Entry 6ZHE (electron microscopy, 7.24 A resolution (low resolution: residue-level contacts below are approximate; hydrogen-bond / salt-bridge calls are withheld)); this record covers chains F and H of the 10 polymer chains in the assembly.

Chain F:
Name: DNA-dependent protein kinase catalytic subunit, DNA-PKcs
From: Homo sapiens
Notes: EC 2.7.11.1
UniProt: P78527 (PRKDC_HUMAN); residues 1-4128 here = UniProt positions 1-4128
Amino-acid sequence (4156 residues; each row starts with the number of its first residue; note: 1867 numbers in that range are skipped by the numbering (no residue carries them; nothing is unmodelled there); X marks 28 residues of unknown identity (built as UNK)):
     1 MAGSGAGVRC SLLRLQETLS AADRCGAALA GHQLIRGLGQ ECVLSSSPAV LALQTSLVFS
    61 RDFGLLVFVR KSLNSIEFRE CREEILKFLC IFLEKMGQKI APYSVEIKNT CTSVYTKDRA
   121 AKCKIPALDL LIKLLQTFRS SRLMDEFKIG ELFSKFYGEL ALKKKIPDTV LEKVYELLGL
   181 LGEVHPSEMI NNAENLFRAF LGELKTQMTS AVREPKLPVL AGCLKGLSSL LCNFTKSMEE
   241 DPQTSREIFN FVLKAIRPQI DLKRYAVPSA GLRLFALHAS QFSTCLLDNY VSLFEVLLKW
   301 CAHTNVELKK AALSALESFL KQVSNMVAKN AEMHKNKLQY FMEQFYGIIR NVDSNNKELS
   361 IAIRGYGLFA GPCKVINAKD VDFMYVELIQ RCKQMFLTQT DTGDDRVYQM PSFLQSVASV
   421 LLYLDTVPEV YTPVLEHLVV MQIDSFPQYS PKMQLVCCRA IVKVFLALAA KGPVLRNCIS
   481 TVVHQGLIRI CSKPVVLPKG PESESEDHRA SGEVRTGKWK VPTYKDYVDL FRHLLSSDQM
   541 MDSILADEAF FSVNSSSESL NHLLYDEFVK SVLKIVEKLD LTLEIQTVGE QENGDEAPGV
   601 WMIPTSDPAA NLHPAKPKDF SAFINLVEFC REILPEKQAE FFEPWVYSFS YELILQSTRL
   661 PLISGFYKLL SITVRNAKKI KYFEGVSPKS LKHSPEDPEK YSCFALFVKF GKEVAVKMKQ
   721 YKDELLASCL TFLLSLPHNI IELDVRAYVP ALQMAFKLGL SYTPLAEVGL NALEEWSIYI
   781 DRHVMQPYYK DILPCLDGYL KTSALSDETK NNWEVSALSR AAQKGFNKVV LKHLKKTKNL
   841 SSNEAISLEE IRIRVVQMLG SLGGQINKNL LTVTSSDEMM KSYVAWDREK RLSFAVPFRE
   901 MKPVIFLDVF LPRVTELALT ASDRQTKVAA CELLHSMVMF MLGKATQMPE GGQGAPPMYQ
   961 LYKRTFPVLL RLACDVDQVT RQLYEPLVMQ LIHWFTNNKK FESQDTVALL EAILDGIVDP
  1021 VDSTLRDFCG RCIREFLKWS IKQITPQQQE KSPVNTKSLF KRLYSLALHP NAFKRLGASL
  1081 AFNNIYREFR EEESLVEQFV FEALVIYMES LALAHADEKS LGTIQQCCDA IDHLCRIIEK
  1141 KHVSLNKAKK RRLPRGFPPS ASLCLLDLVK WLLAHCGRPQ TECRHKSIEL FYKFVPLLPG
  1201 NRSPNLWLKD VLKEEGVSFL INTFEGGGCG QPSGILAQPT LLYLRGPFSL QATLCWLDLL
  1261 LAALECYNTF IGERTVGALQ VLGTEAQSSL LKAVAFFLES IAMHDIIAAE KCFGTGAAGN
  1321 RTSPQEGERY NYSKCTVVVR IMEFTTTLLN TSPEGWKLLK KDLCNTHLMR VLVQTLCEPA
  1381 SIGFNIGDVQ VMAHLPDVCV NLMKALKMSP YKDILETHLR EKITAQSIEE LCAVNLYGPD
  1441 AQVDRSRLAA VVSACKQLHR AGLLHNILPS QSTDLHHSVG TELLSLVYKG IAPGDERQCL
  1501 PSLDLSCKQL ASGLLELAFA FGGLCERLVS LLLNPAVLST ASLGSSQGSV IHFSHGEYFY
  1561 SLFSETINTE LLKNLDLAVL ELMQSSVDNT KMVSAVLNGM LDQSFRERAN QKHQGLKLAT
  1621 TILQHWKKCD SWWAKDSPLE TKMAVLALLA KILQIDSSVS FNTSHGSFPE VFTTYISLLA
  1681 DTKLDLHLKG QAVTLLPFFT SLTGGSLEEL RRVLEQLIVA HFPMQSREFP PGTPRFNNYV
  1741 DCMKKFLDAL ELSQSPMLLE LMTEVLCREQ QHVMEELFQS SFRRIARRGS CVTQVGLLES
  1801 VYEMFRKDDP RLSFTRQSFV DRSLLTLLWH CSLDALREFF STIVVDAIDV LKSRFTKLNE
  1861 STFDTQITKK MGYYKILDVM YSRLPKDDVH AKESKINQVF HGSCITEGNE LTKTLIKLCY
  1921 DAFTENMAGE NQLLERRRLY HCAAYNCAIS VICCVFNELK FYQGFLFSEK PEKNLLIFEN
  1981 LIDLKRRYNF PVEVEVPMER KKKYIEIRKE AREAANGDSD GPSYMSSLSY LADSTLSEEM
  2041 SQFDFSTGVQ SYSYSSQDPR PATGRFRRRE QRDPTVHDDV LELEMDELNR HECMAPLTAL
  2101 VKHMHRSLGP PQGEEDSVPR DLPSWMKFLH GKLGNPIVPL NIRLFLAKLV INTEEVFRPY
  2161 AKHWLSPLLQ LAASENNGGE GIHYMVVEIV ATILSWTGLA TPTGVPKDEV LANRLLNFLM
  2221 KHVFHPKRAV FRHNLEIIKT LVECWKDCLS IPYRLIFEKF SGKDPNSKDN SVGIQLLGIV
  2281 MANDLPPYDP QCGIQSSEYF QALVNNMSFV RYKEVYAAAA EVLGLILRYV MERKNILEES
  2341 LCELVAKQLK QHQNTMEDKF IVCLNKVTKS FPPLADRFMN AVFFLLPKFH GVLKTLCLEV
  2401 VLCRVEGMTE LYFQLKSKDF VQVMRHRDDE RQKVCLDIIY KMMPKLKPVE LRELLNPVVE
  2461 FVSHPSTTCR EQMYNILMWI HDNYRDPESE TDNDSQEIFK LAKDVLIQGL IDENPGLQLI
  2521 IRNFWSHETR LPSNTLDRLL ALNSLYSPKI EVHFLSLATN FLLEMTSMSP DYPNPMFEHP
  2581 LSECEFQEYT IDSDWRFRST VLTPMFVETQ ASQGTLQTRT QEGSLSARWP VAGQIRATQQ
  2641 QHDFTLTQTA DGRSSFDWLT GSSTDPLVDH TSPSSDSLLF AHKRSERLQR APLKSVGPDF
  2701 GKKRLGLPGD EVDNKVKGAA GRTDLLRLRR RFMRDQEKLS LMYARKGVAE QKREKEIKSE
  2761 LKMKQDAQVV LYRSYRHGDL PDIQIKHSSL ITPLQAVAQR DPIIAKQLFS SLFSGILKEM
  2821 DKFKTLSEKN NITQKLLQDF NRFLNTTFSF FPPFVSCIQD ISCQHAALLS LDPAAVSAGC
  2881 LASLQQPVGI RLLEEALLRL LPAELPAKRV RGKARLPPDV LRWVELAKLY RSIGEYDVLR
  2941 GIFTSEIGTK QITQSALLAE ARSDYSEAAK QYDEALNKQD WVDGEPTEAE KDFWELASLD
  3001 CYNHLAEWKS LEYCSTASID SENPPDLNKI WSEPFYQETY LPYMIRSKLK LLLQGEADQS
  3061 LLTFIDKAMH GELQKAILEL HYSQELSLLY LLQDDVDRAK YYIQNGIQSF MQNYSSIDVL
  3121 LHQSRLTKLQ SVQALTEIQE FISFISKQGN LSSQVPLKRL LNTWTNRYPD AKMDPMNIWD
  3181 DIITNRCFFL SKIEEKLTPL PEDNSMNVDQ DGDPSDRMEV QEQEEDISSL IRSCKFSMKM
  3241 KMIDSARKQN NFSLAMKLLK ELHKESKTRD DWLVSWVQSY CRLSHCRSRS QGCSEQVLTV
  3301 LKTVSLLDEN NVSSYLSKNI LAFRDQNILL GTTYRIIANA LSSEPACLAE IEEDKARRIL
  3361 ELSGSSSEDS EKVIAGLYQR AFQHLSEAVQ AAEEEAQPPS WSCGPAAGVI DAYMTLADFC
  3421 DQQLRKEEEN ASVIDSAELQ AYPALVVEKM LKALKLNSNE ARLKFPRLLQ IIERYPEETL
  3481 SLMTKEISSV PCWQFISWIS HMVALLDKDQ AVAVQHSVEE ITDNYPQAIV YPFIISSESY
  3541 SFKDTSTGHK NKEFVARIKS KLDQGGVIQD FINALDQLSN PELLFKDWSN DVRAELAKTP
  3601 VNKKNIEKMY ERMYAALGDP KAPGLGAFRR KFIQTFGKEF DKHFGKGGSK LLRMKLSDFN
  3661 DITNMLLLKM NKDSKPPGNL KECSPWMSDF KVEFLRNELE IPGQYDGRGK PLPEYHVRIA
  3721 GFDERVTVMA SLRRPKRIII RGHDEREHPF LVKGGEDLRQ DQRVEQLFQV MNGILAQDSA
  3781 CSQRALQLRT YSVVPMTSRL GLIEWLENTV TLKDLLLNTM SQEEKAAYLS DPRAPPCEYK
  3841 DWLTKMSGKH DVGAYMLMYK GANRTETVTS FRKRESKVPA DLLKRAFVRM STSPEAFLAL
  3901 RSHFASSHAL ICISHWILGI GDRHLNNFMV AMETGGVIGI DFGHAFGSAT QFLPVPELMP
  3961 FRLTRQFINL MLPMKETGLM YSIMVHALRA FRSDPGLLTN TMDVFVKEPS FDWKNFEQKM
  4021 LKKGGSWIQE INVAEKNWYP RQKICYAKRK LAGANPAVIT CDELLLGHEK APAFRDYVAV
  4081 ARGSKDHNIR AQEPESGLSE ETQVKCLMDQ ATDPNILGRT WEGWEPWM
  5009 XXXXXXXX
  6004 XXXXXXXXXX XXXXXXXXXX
Disordered / not traced: 1-9, 499-518, 587-601, 689-696, 805-825, 948-955, 1315-1318, 1542-1548, 1987-2084, 2593-2766, 2903-2915, 3198-3225, 3397-3405, 3430-3440
UniProt features mapped onto this chain:
  - region: L1503 to L1538 (Interaction with C1D), E2737 to Q2765 (May split the end of the DNA molecule, with the two strands separating around the region), V3728 to R3734 (G-loop), G3919 to N3927 (Catalytic loop), G3939 to T3964 (Activation loop)
  - site: D2020, G2021 (Cleavage)
  - modified residue: K117 (N6-acetyllysine), S511 (Phosphoserine), S687 (Phosphoserine), K828 (N6-acetyllysine), S841 (Phosphoserine), S893 (Phosphoserine), S1065 (Phosphoserine), K1209 (N6-acetyllysine), K1970 (N6-acetyllysine), S2056 (Phosphoserine), K2259 (N6-acetyllysine), T2535 (Phosphothreonine), T2609 (Phosphothreonine), S2612 (Phosphoserine), T2638 (Phosphothreonine), T2647 (Phosphothreonine), S2789 (Phosphoserine), S3205 (Phosphoserine), K3241 (N6-acetyllysine), K3260 (N6-acetyllysine) and 6 more in UniProt
  - natural variant: K263 (K263N: In a lung adenocarcinoma sample), G500 (G500S: In a metastatic melanoma sample), R1136 (R1136H: In a colorectal adenocarcinoma sample), R1447 (R1447M: In a lung squamous cell carcinoma sample), A1680 (A1680V: In a metastatic melanoma sample), S2810 (S2810N: In a metastatic melanoma sample), G2941 (G2941A: In a lung neuroendocrine carcinoma sample), L3062 (L3062R: In IMD26), A3574 (A3574V: In IMD26)
  - mutagenesis: L1510 (L1510P: Loss of interaction with C1D), E1516 to L1517 (Loss of interaction with C1D), T2609 (T2609A: Leads to radiation sensitivity and impaired DSB joining. Gives rise to reduced phosphorylation; when associated with A-2612), S2612 (S2612A: Reduced phosphorylation; when associated with A-2609), T2638 (T2638A: Alleviates phosphorylation, leaves a fully active enzyme with compromised cellular resistance to ionizing radiation without affecting DNA end joining; when associated with A-2647), T2647 (T2647A: Alleviates phosphorylation, leaves a fully active enzyme with compromised cellular resistance to ionizing radiation without affecting DNA end joining; when associated with A-2638)

Chain H:
Name: X-ray repair cross-complementing protein 5
From: Homo sapiens
Notes: EC 3.6.4.-
UniProt: P13010 (XRCC5_HUMAN); residue numbers follow UniProt; this construct covers 1-732
Amino-acid sequence (732 residues; row label = number of the first residue in the row):
     1 MVRSGNKAAV VLCMDVGFTM SNSIPGIESP FEQAKKVITM FVQRQVFAEN KDEIALVLFG
    61 TDGTDNPLSG GDQYQNITVH RHLMLPDFDL LEDIESKIQP GSQQADFLDA LIVSMDVIQH
   121 ETIGKKFEKR HIEIFTDLSS RFSKSQLDII IHSLKKCDIS LQFFLPFSLG KEDGSGDRGD
   181 GPFRLGGHGP SFPLKGITEQ QKEGLEIVKM VMISLEGEDG LDEIYSFSES LRKLCVFKKI
   241 ERHSIHWPCR LTIGSNLSIR IAAYKSILQE RVKKTWTVVD AKTLKKEDIQ KETVYCLNDD
   301 DETEVLKEDI IQGFRYGSDI VPFSKVDEEQ MKYKSEGKCF SVLGFCKSSQ VQRRFFMGNQ
   361 VLKVFAARDD EAAAVALSSL IHALDDLDMV AIVRYAYDKR ANPQVGVAFP HIKHNYECLV
   421 YVQLPFMEDL RQYMFSSLKN SKKYAPTEAQ LNAVDALIDS MSLAKKDEKT DTLEDLFPTT
   481 KIPNPRFQRL FQCLLHRALH PREPLPPIQQ HIWNMLNPPA EVTTKSQIPL SKIKTLFPLI
   541 EAKKKDQVTA QEIFQDNHED GPTAKKLKTE QGGAHFSVSS LAEGSVTSVG SVNPAENFRV
   601 LVKQKKASFE EASNQLINHI EQFLDTNETP YFMKSIDCIR AFREEAIKFS EEQRFNNFLK
   661 ALQEKVEIKQ LNHFWEIVVQ DGITLITKEE ASGSSVTAEE AKKFLAPKDK PSGDTAAVFE
   721 EGGDVDDLLD MI
Disordered / not traced: 1-5, 171-180, 576-592
UniProt features mapped onto this chain:
  - region: L138 to L165 (Leucine-zipper)
  - motif: E720 to L728 (EEXXXDL motif)
  - modified residue: K144 (N6-acetyllysine), S255 (Phosphoserine), S258 (Phosphoserine), K265 (N6-acetyllysine), S318 (Phosphoserine), K332 (N6-acetyllysine), T535 (Phosphothreonine), S577 (Phosphoserine), S579 (Phosphoserine), S580 (Phosphoserine), K660 (N6-acetyllysine), K665 (N6-acetyllysine), T715 (Phosphothreonine)
  - cross-link (Glycyl lysine isopeptide (Lys-Gly)): K195 (interchain with G-Cter in SUMO2), K532 (interchain with G-Cter in SUMO2), K534 (interchain with G-Cter in SUMO2), K566 (interchain with G-Cter in SUMO2), K568 (interchain with G-Cter in SUMO2), K669 (interchain with G-Cter in SUMO2), K688 (interchain with G-Cter in SUMO2)
  - mutagenesis: E720 to E721 (Abolishes interaction with PRKDC and its recruitment to sites of DNA damage), D726 to D727 (Abolishes interaction with PRKDC and its recruitment to sites of DNA damage)

Chain F / chain H interface:
Residue-residue contacts - 86 pairs, chain F then chain H:
  F68(F) - D301(H)
  S72(F) - D299(H)
  S72(F) - D300(H)
  R82(F) - D300(H)
  S113(F) - D300(H)
  S113(F) - D301(H)
  V114(F) - D300(H)
  V114(F) - D301(H)
  T116(F) - D299(H)
  T116(F) - D300(H)
  T116(F) - D301(H)
  T116(F) - E302(H)
  K117(F) - E302(H)
  Q207(F) - A550(H)
  Q207(F) - Q551(H)
  M208(F) - Q551(H)
  T209(F) - Q551(H)
  S210(F) - Q551(H)
  A211(F) - Q547(H)
  A211(F) - V548(H)
  A211(F) - T549(H)
  A211(F) - Q551(H)
  V212(F) - D546(H)
  R213(F) - D546(H)
  R213(F) - Q547(H)
  L217(F) - T549(H)
  V252(F) - F554(H)
  L253(F) - A550(H)
  I256(F) - A550(H)
  I256(F) - I553(H)
  I256(F) - F554(H)
  I256(F) - Q555(H)
  R257(F) - V548(H)
  R257(F) - T549(H)
  R257(F) - A550(H)
  R257(F) - Q551(H)
  R257(F) - E552(H)
  R257(F) - I553(H)
  M333(F) - L567(H)
  M333(F) - K568(H)
  K335(F) - A564(H)
  K335(F) - L567(H)
  N336(F) - L567(H)
  L338(F) - L567(H)
  Q339(F) - T563(H)
  Q339(F) - A564(H)
  Q339(F) - K565(H)
  Q339(F) - K566(H)
  Q339(F) - L567(H)
  M342(F) - Q571(H)
  I348(F) - H575(H)
  R350(F) - H575(H)
  N377(F) - L567(H)
  N377(F) - K568(H)
  K379(F) - K568(H)
  D380(F) - K568(H)
  D380(F) - T569(H)
  D380(F) - E570(H)
  F383(F) - E570(H)
  F383(F) - Q571(H)
  M384(F) - Q571(H)
  R391(F) - H575(H)
  V1719(F) - N593(H)
  A1720(F) - N593(H)
  H1721(F) - N593(H)
  F1722(F) - N593(H)
  P1723(F) - N593(H)
  M1724(F) - Q622(H)
  M1724(F) - D625(H)
  Y1739(F) - N593(H)
  D1809(F) - N627(H)
  D1809(F) - N672(H)
  P1810(F) - L624(H)
  P1810(F) - N627(H)
  P1810(F) - N672(H)
  R1811(F) - L624(H)
  R1811(F) - D625(H)
  R1811(F) - T626(H)
  R1811(F) - N627(H)
  R1811(F) - E628(H)
  T1815(F) - D625(H)
  R1854(F) - E721(H)
  R1854(F) - G722(H)
  R1854(F) - V725(H)
  K1857(F) - V718(H)
  K1857(F) - F719(H)
Interface residues without a listed pair, chain F (53 interface residues in all): V67, R79, S292, K337, F369, E387, R1768
Interface residues without a listed pair, chain H (43 interface residues in all): N557, G572, G573, P630, L671, A717

Summary:
The interface between chain F and chain H involves 53 residues on one side and 43 on the other. From UniProt:
7 mutagenesis sites on chain F; 4 mutagenesis sites on chain H.
Here chain F is DNA-dependent protein kinase catalytic subunit, DNA-PKcs and chain H is X-ray repair
cross-complementing protein 5, both from Homo sapiens. Entry 6ZHE (Cryo-EM structure of DNA-PK dimer) was
determined by electron microscopy (same publication as 6ZH8 and 6ZHA).
